Entry 8VMI (electron microscopy, 3.10 A resolution); this record covers chains T and P of the 9 polymer chains in the assembly.

== Chain T ==
Name: Polycomb protein SUZ12
Source organism: Homo sapiens
UniProtKB: Q15022 (SUZ12_HUMAN); residues 1-739 here = UniProt positions 1-739
Chain sequence (739 residues; each row starts with the number of its first residue):
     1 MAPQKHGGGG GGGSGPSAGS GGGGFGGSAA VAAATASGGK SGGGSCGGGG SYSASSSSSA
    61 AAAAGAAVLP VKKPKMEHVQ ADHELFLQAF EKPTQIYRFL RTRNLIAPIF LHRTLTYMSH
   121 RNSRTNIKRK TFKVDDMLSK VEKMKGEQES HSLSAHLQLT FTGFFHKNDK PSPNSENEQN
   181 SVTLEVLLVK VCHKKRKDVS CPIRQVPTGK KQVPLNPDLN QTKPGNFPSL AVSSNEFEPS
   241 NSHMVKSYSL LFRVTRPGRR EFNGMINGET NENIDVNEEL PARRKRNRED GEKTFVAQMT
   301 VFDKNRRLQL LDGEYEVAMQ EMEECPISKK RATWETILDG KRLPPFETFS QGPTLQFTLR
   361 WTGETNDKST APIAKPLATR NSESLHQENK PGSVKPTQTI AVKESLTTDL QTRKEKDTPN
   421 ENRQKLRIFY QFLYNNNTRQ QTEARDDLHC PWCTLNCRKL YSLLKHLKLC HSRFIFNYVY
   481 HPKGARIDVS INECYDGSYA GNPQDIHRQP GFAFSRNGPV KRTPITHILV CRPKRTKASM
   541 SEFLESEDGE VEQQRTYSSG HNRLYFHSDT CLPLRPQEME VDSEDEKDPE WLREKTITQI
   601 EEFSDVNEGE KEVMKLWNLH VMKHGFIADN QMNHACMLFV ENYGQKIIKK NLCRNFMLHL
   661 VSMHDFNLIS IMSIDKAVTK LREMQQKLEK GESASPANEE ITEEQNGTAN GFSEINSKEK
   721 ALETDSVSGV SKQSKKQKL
Unresolved in the structure: 1-80, 153-155, 168-181, 224-227, 255-294, 323-350, 363-425, 545-739

== Chain P ==
Name: Isoform 3 of Zinc finger protein AEBP2
Source organism: Homo sapiens
UniProtKB: Q6ZN18 (AEBP2_HUMAN), isoform Q6ZN18-3; residues 9-309 here correspond to UniProt positions 1-301 (UniProt number = residue number - 8)
Chain sequence (301 residues; numbered 9 to 309; the number before each row is that of its first residue):
     9 MYTRRYSSIS STIMDVDSTI SSGRSTPAMM NGQGSTTSSS KNIAYNCCWD QCQACFNSSP
    69 DLADHIRSIH VDGQRGGVFV CLWKGCKVYN TPSTSQSWLQ RHMLTHSGDK PFKCVVGGCN
   129 ASFASQGGLA RHVPTHFSQQ NSSKVSSQPK AKEESPSKAG MNKRRKLKNK RRRSLPRPHD
   189 FFDAQTLDAI RHRAICFNLS AHIESLGKGH SVVFHSTVIA KRKEDSGKIK LLLHWMPEDI
   249 LPDVWVNESE RHQLKTKVVH LSKLPKDTAL LLDPNIYRTM PQKRLKRTLI RKVFNLYLSK
   309 Q
Unresolved in the structure: 9-169, 296-309
Swiss-Prot annotation at these positions:
  - zinc finger: K308 (C2H2-type 2)
  - modified residue (Phosphoserine): S26, S219

== Chain T / chain P interface ==
Pairs across the interface (67; chain T residue first):
  K92(T) - D188(P)  salt bridge
  K92(T) - F190(P)  hydrogen bond (side chain-backbone)
  K92(T) - L195(P)
  Q95(T) - L195(P)
  Q95(T) - I198(P)
  Q95(T) - R199(P)  hydrogen bond (side chain-backbone)
  I96(T) - F190(P)  hydrophobic
  R98(T) - E212(P)
  F99(T) - I198(P)  hydrophobic
  F99(T) - R201(P)
  F99(T) - D281(P)
  F99(T) - N283(P)
  R101(T) - I211(P)
  R101(T) - G217(P)  hydrogen bond (side chain-backbone)
  T102(T) - F205(P)
  T102(T) - L269(P)
  T102(T) - I284(P)
  R103(T) - N283(P)  hydrogen bond (side chain-backbone)
  R103(T) - I284(P)
  L105(T) - H268(P)
  L105(T) - L269(P)  hydrophobic
  L105(T) - S270(P)
  I106(T) - L269(P)  hydrophobic
  I106(T) - K274(P)
  I106(T) - A277(P)  hydrophobic
  I106(T) - L278(P)  hydrophobic
  I106(T) - I284(P)  hydrophobic
  M299(T) - W253(P)  hydrophobic
  Q309(T) - R230(P)  hydrogen bond (backbone-side chain)
  Q309(T) - W253(P)
  L310(T) - R230(P)
  L311(T) - R230(P)
  D312(T) - E232(P)
  D312(T) - D233(P)  hydrogen bond (backbone-backbone)
  G313(T) - K231(P)
  G313(T) - E232(P)
  E314(T) - K229(P)
  E314(T) - R230(P)
  E314(T) - K231(P)  hydrogen bond (backbone-backbone)
  Y315(T) - K229(P)
  Y315(T) - R230(P)  hydrogen bond
  E316(T) - I227(P)
  E316(T) - A228(P)
  E316(T) - K229(P)  hydrogen bond (backbone-backbone)
  V317(T) - I227(P)
  V317(T) - A228(P)  hydrophobic
  A318(T) - I227(P)  hydrogen bond (backbone-backbone)
  Q351(T) - K229(P)
  T354(T) - K229(P)
  T454(T) - K216(P)
  T454(T) - G217(P)
  T454(T) - H218(P)
  R473(T) - D188(P)  salt bridge
  R473(T) - F190(P)
  E493(T) - R185(P)  hydrogen bond (backbone-side chain)
  Y495(T) - P186(P)
  G497(T) - H187(P)
  G497(T) - D188(P)
  G497(T) - F189(P)  hydrogen bond (backbone-backbone)
  S498(T) - P186(P)
  S498(T) - H187(P)
  S498(T) - F189(P)
  Y499(T) - F189(P)  hydrophobic
  I506(T) - F189(P)  hydrophobic
  F514(T) - F189(P)  hydrophobic
  R516(T) - M288(P)
  R516(T) - P289(P)
Interface residues without a listed pair, chain T (38 interface residues in all): A107, R196, C494, D496, N517
Interface residues without a listed pair, chain P (39 interface residues in all): A202, D251, L293, R295

== Overview ==
Chain T and chain P form an interface of 38 and 39 residues respectively; the contacts include 12 hydrogen
bonds and 2 salt bridges. Polar contacts include K92(T)-D188(P), R473(T)-D188(P) and K92(T)-F190(P).
Chain T is Polycomb protein SUZ12 and chain P is Isoform 3 of Zinc finger protein AEBP2, both from Homo
sapiens; the structure, PRC2_AJ119-450 bound to H3K4me3, was determined by electron microscopy, deposited
together with 8VMJ, 8VML, 8VMN, 8VNV, 8VNZ, 8VO0 and 8VOB.
